PDB entry 3OL2 | X-ray diffraction, 2.99 A resolution | chains A and B

[Chain A]
Molecule: Semaphorin-4D
Organism: Homo sapiens
Notes: fragment: Extracellular domains
UniProt: Q92854 (SEM4D_HUMAN); residue numbers follow UniProt; this construct covers 22-677
Sequence (663 residues; each row starts with the number of its first residue):
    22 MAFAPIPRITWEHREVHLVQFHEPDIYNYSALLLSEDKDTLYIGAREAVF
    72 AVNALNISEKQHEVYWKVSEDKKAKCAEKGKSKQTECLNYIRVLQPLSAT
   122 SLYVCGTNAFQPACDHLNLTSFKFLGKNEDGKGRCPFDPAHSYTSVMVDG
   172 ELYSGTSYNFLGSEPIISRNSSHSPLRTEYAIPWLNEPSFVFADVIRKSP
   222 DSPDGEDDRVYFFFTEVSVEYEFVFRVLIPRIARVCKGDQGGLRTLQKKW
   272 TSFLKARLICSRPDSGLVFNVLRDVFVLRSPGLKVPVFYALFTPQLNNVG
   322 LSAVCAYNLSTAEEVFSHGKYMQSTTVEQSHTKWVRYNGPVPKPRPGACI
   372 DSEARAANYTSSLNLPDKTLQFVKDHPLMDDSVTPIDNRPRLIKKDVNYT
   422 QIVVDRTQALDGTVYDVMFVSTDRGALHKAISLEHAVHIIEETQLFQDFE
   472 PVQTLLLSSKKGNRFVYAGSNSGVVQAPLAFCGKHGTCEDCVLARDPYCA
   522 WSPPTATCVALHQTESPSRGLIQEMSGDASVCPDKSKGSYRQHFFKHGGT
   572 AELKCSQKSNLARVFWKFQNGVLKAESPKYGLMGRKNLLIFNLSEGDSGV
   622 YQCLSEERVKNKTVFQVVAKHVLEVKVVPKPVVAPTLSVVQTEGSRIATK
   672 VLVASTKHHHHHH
Not modelled in the structure: 22-23, 220-225, 556-560, 649-684
Differences from the reference sequence: expression tag (678-684)
Disulfide bonds: Cys97-Cys108, Cys126-Cys135, Cys257-Cys370, Cys281-Cys326, Cys503-Cys520, Cys509-Cys553, Cys512-Cys529, Cys576-Cys624
Glycans and other covalent adducts: N-acetylglucosamine (NAG) linked to Asn49, Asn77, Asn139, Asn191, Asn329, Asn419
Curated features (UniProtKB/Swiss-Prot):
  - glycosylation (N-linked (GlcNAc...) asparagine): Asn49, Asn77, Asn139, Asn191, Asn329, Asn379, Asn419, Asn613, Asn632
  - mutagenesis: Lys100 to Gly101 (Abolishes PLXNB1 binding), Phe181 to Leu182 (Abolishes PLXNB1 binding), Phe244 (F244N: Abolishes homodimerization, abolishes collapse of growth cones and reduces PLXNB1 binding; when associated with S-246), Phe246 (F246S: Abolishes homodimerization, abolishes collapse of growth cones and reduces PLXNB1 binding; when associated with N-244), Lys395 (K395E: Strongly reduces PLXNB1 binding)
What the authors report for this chain:
  - mutagenesis - K100D/G101T, F181E/L182R, F244N/F246S: abolished signaling with Plexin-B1 (chain B)
  - self-association interface (contacts with another copy of this molecule): Phe244, Phe246
  - mutagenesis - F244N/F246S (Kd 5.5 uM): decreased binding to Plexin-B1 (chain B)

[Chain B]
Molecule: Plexin-B1
Organism: Homo sapiens
Notes: fragment: Extracellular domainsl (1-2)
UniProt: O43157 (PLXB1_HUMAN); numbering as in UniProt (aligned over 20-535)
Sequence (528 residues; numbered 17 to 544; the number before each row is that of its first residue):
    17 ETGLQPLPPTAFTPNGTYLQHLARDPTSGTLYLGATNFLFQLSPGLQLEA
    67 TVSTGPVLDSRDCLPPVMPDECPQAQPTNNPNQLLLVSPGALVVCGSVHQ
   117 GVCEQRRLGQLEQLLLRPERPGDTQYVAANDPAVSTVGLVAQGLAGEPLL
   167 FVGRGYTSRGVGGGIPPITTRALWPPDPQAAFSYEETAKLAVGRLSEYSH
   217 HFVSAFARGASAYFLFLRRDLQAQSRAFRAYVSRVCLRDQHYYSYVELPL
   267 ACEGGRYGLIQAAAVATSREVAHGEVLFAAFSSAAPPTVGRPPSAAAGAS
   317 GASALCAFPLDEVDRLANRTRDACYTREGRAEDGTEVAYIEYDVNSDCAQ
   367 LPVDTLDAYPCGSDHTPSPMASRVPLEATPILEWPGIQLTAVAVTMEDGH
   417 TIAFLGDSQGQLHRVYLGPGSDGHPYSTQSIQQGSAVSRDLTFDGTFEHL
   467 YVMTQSTLLKVPVASCAQHLDCASCLAHRDPYCGWCVLLGRCSRRSECSR
   517 GQGPEQWLWSFQPELGCLQGTKHHHHHH
Not modelled in the structure: 17-22, 175-177, 285-287, 303-307, 516-519, 534-544
Differences from the reference sequence: cloning artifact (17-19); expression tag (536-544)
Disulfide bonds: Cys79-Cys88, Cys111-Cys119, Cys252-Cys377, Cys268-Cys322, Cys340-Cys364, Cys482-Cys499, Cys488-Cys533, Cys491-Cys508, Cys502-Cys514
Glycans and other covalent adducts: N-acetylglucosamine (NAG) linked to Asn334
Curated features (UniProtKB/Swiss-Prot):
  - glycosylation (N-linked (GlcNAc...) asparagine): Asn31, Asn334
  - mutagenesis: Asp139 (D139K: Strongly reduced interaction with SEMA4D)

[Interface between chain A and chain B]
Contacting residue pairs (45; chain A residue first):
  Glu99(A) with Pro368(B)
  Lys100(A) with Leu367(B); Tyr375(B); Asp380(B), salt bridge; His381(B)
  Gly101(A) with Pro368(B)
  Phe158(A) with Asp380(B)
  Tyr179(A) with Glu202(B)
  Phe181(A) with Asp380(B); His381(B)
  Leu182(A) with Ser362(B); Asp380(B); His381(B); Thr382(B)
  Ser184(A) with Asn361(B)
  Arg198(A) with Glu202(B), salt bridge
  Tyr201(A) with Ala207(B), hydrophobic
  Ile203(A) with Gly209(B)
  Glu208(A) with Asn361(B)
  Val240(A) with Arg210(B)
  Leu264(A) with Arg136(B)
  Arg265(A) with Leu80(B); Pro81(B); Pro82(B); Gly138(B); Asp139(B), hydrogen bond (backbone-backbone)
  Thr266(A) with Leu80(B); Asp139(B)
  Leu267(A) with Asp139(B), hydrogen bond (backbone-side chain)
  Gln268(A) with Gly138(B); Asp139(B); Thr140(B)
  Lys270(A) with Glu202(B), salt bridge
  Gln350(A) with Arg235(B)
  Ser351(A) with Glu213(B); Arg235(B); Arg242(B), hydrogen bond (backbone-side chain)
  His352(A) with Glu213(B); Arg242(B)
  Thr353(A) with Arg210(B); Ser212(B); Glu213(B), hydrogen bond (backbone-side chain)
  Asp388(A) with Leu80(B)
  Gln392(A) with Gly178(B)
  Lys395(A) with Asp139(B), salt bridge
Interface residues without a listed pair, chain A (28 interface residues in all): Gly183, Thr347
Interface residues without a listed pair, chain B (33 interface residues in all): Glu87, Pro137, Tyr142, Lys205, Asp359, Val360, Thr371, Ser379, Pro383
Interface features reported in the paper:
  - residue pairs: Lys395(A)-Asp139(B) (salt bridge)
  - hot spots on chain A (mutagenesis) - K100D/G101T, F181E/L182R: abolished binding to Plexin-B1 (chain B)

[In short]
28 residues of chain A face 33 of chain B across their interface; the contacts include 4 hydrogen bonds and 4
salt bridges. Among the polar pairs are Lys100(A)-Asp380(B), Arg198(A)-Glu202(B) and Lys270(A)-Glu202(B). The
authors report a salt bridge between Lys395(A) and Asp139(B). From the paper: K100D/G101T, F181E/L182R and
F244N/F246S of chain A abolish signaling with Plexin-B1 (chain B); a self-association interface involving
Phe244(A) and Phe246(A).
Chain A is Semaphorin-4D and chain B is Plexin-B1, both from Homo sapiens; the structure, Receptor-ligand
structure of Human Semaphorin 4D with Plexin B1, was determined by X-ray diffraction together with 3OKT and
3OKW from the same study.
